PDB entry 4N79 | X-ray diffraction, 2.62 A resolution | chain A

[Chain A]
Protein: Cathepsin K
From: Homo sapiens
Notes: EC 3.4.22.38
Reference sequence: P43235 (CATK_HUMAN); residues 1-215 here correspond to UniProt positions 115-329 (UniProt number = residue number + 114)
Chain sequence (215 residues; each row starts with the number of its first residue):
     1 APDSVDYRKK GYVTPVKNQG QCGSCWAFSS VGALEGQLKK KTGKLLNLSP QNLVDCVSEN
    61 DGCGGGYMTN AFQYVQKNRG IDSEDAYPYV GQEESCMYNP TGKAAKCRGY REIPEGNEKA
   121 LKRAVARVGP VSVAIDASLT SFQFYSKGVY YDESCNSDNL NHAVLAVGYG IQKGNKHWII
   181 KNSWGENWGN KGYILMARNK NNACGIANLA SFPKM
Disulfide bonds: Cys-22/Cys-63, Cys-56/Cys-96, Cys-155/Cys-204
Swiss-Prot annotation at these positions:
  - active site: Cys-25, His-162, Asn-182
What the authors report for this chain:
  - binding site for N-acetyl-4-O-sulfo-beta-D-galactosamine: Arg-111, Lys-119, Arg-123, Arg-127, Lys-214
  - self-association interface (contacts with another copy of this molecule): Asp-85, Pro-88, Asn-99, Thr-101, Gly-174, Asn-175, Lys-176, Asn-199, Lys-200
  - catalytic residues: Cys-25 (citing earlier work)
  - mutagenesis - Q21A, Q21A/Q92A, Q92A: decreased catalytic activity

[Overview]
Curated annotation (UniProt) lists 3 active-site residues. From the paper: the catalytic residue Cys-25; Q21A,
Q21A/Q92A and Q92A reduce catalytic activity.
Chain A is Cathepsin K (Homo sapiens); the structure, Structure of Cathepsin K-dermatan sulfate complex, was
determined by X-ray diffraction (same publication as 4N8W).
